PDB entry 8P3O | electron microscopy, 2.90 A resolution | chains G and F of the 8 polymer chains in the assembly

Chain G (and F):
Molecule: ECA polysaccharide chain length modulation protein
From: Escherichia coli K-12
Notes: chain F of this document is another copy of the same molecule, construct and numbering; everything in this record applies to it too
UniProtKB: P0AG00 (WZZE_ECOLI); numbering as in UniProt (aligned over 1-348)
Amino-acid sequence (363 residues; each row starts with the number of its first residue):
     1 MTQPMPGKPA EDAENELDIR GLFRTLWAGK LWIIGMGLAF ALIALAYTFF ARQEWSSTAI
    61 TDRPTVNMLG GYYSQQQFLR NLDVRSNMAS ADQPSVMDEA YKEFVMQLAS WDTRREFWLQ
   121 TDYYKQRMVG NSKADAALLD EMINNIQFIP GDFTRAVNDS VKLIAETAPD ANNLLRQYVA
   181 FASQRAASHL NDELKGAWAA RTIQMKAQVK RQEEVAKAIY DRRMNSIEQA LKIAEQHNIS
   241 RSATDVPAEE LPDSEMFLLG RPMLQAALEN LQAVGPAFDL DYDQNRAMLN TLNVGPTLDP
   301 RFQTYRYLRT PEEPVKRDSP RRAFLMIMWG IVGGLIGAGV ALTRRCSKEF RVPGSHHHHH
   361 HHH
Unresolved in the structure: 1-16, 349-363
Differences from the reference sequence: conflict Ala267 (Arg in P0AG00); expression tag (349-363)

Chain G / chain F interface:
Residue-residue contacts (42; chain G residue first):
  Arg24(G) - Cys346(F)
  Asp62(G) - Met106(F)
  Thr65(G) - His189(F)
  Thr65(G) - Glu193(F)
  Val66(G) - Glu193(F)  hydrogen bond (backbone-side chain)
  Asn67(G) - Asp192(F)  hydrogen bond (side chain-backbone)
  Asn81(G) - Asn87(F)
  Asn81(G) - Gln204(F)
  Arg223(G) - Ser254(F)
  Pro252(G) - Arg241(F)
  Met263(G) - Phe257(F)
  Ala266(G) - His237(F)
  Ala266(G) - Phe257(F)  hydrophobic
  Ala267(G) - Phe257(F)  hydrophobic
  Glu269(G) - Ile233(F)
  Glu269(G) - Gln236(F)
  Glu269(G) - His237(F)  salt bridge
  Asn270(G) - Ile233(F)
  Asn270(G) - Ser254(F)  hydrogen bond (side chain-backbone)
  Asn270(G) - Glu255(F)
  Asn270(G) - Met256(F)
  Asn270(G) - Phe257(F)
  Leu271(G) - Ser254(F)
  Val274(G) - Asp253(F)
  Phe278(G) - Arg222(F)
  Leu280(G) - Ile219(F)  hydrophobic
  Asp283(G) - Ile219(F)
  Asp283(G) - Arg222(F)  salt bridge
  Ala287(G) - Glu214(F)
  Ala287(G) - Val215(F)  hydrophobic
  Asn290(G) - Glu214(F)
  Arg306(G) - Glu103(F)  salt bridge
  Arg306(G) - Met106(F)  hydrogen bond
  Arg306(G) - His189(F)
  Leu308(G) - Ser110(F)  hydrogen bond (backbone-side chain)
  Leu308(G) - Trp111(F)
  Leu308(G) - Asp112(F)
  Arg309(G) - Trp111(F)
  Arg309(G) - Asp112(F)
  Thr310(G) - Asp112(F)  hydrogen bond
  Val315(G) - Ala136(F)
  Val315(G) - Asp140(F)
Also at the interface, not in a pair above, chain G (31 interface residues in all): Tyr73, Leu258, Gln284, Met288, Thr291, Glu312
Also at the interface, not in a pair above, chain F (35 interface residues in all): Gln107, Arg115, Ala137, Gly196, Ala200, Arg211, Ala218, Ala230, Ala243

Summary:
31 residues of chain G and 35 residues of chain F are in contact; the contacts include 6 hydrogen bonds and 3
salt bridges. Polar pairs include Glu269(G)-His237(F), Asp283(G)-Arg222(F) and Arg306(G)-Glu103(F).
Chain G and chain F are both ECA polysaccharide chain length modulation protein (Escherichia coli K-12); the
structure, Full-length bacterial polysaccharide co-polymerase WzzE mutant R267A from E. coli. C4 symmetry, was
determined by electron microscopy (same publication as 8BHW and 8P3P).
